7XFC - chains E and J of the 10 polymer chains in the assembly; structure by electron microscopy, 2.90 A resolution.

[Chain E]
Protein: Histone H3.2
Organism: Xenopus laevis
UniProt: P84233 (H32_XENLA); residues 0-135 here correspond to UniProt positions 1-136 (UniProt number = residue number + 1)
Amino-acid sequence (136 residues; row label = number of the first residue in the row; numbering starts at 0):
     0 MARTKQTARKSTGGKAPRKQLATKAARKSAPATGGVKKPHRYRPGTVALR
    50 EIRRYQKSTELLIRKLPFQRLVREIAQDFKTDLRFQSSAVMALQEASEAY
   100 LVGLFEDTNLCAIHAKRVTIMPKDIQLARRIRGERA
Unresolved in the structure: 0-38, 135
Curated features (UniProtKB/Swiss-Prot):
  - modified residue: Arg2 (Asymmetric dimethylarginine), Thr3 (Phosphothreonine), Lys4 (Allysine), Gln5 (5-glutamyl dopamine), Thr6 (Phosphothreonine), Arg8 (Citrulline), Lys9 (N6,N6,N6-trimethyllysine), Ser10 (ADP-ribosylserine), Thr11 (Phosphothreonine), Lys14 (N6-(2-hydroxyisobutyryl)lysine), Arg17 (Asymmetric dimethylarginine), Lys18 (N6-(2-hydroxyisobutyryl)lysine), Lys23 (N6-(2-hydroxyisobutyryl)lysine), Arg26 (Citrulline), Lys27 (N6,N6,N6-trimethyllysine), Ser28 (ADP-ribosylserine), Lys36 (N6,N6,N6-trimethyllysine), Lys37 (N6-methyllysine), Tyr41 (Phosphotyrosine), Lys56 (N6,N6,N6-trimethyllysine) and 8 more in UniProt
  - lipidation: Cys110 (S-palmitoyl cysteine)

[Chain J]
Molecule: 152-nt DNA strand
Organism: Xenopus laevis
Sequence (152 nucleotides; numbered -74 to 77; the number before each row is that of its first residue; numbers below 1 keep their minus sign (DC-74 is residue -74)):
   -74 CCTGGAGAATCCCGGTGCCGAGGCCGCTCAATTGGTCGTAGACAGCTCTA
   -24 GCACCGCTTAAACGCACGTACGCGCTGTCCCCCGCGTTTTAACCGCCAAG
    26 GGGACTACTCCCTAGTCTCCAGGCACGTGTCAGATATATACATCCTGTGC
    76 AT
Unresolved in the structure: -74 to -73, 71-77

[How chain E and chain J interact]
Contacting residue pairs (20):
  Arg40(E) - DA-9(J)  base contact
  Arg40(E) - DC-8(J)  base contact
  Arg42(E) - DA-5(J)  salt bridge to the phosphate
  Arg42(E) - DC70(J)  hydrogen bond to the phosphate
  Thr45(E) - DC70(J)  phosphate contact
  Arg63(E) - DA-13(J)  salt bridge to the phosphate
  Arg72(E) - DC-23(J)  salt bridge to the phosphate
  Arg83(E) - DG-24(J)  phosphate contact
  Arg83(E) - DC-23(J)  phosphate contact
  Phe84(E) - DG-24(J)  sugar contact
  Phe84(E) - DC-23(J)  hydrogen bond to the phosphate
  Gln85(E) - DG-24(J)  phosphate contact
  Ser86(E) - DG-24(J)  phosphate contact
  Arg116(E) - DG-3(J)  phosphate contact
  Arg116(E) - DC-2(J)  phosphate contact
  Val117(E) - DG-3(J)  hydrogen bond to the phosphate
  Thr118(E) - DC-4(J)  phosphate contact
  Thr118(E) - DG-3(J)  hydrogen bond to the phosphate
  Met120(E) - DG-3(J)  phosphate contact
  Met120(E) - DC-2(J)  phosphate contact
Interface residues without a listed pair, chain E (17 interface residues in all): Tyr41, Pro43, Leu82, Lys115
Interface residues without a listed pair, chain J (11 interface residues in all): DC69

[Overview]
17 residues of chain E face 11 of chain J across their interface, with 4 hydrogen bonds and 3 salt bridges.
Polar pairs include Arg42(E)-DC70(J), Phe84(E)-DC-23(J) and Val117(E)-DG-3(J).
Here chain E is Histone H3.2 and chain J is a 152-nt DNA strand, both from Xenopus laevis. Entry 7XFC
(Structure of nucleosome-DI complex (-30I, Apo state)) was determined by electron microscopy, deposited
together with 7XFH, 7XFI, 7XFJ, 7XFL, 7XFM and 7XFN.
